PDB entry 6FLQ | electron microscopy, 3.60 A resolution | chains A and B of the 9 polymer chains in the assembly

# Chain A (and B)
Name: DNA-directed RNA polymerase subunit alpha
From: Escherichia coli (strain K12)
Notes: EC 2.7.7.6; chain B of this document is another copy of the same molecule, construct and numbering; everything in this record applies to it too
UniProt: P0A7Z4 (RPOA_ECOLI); numbering as in UniProt (aligned over 1-329)
Sequence (329 residues; numbered 1 to 329; the number before each row is that of its first residue):
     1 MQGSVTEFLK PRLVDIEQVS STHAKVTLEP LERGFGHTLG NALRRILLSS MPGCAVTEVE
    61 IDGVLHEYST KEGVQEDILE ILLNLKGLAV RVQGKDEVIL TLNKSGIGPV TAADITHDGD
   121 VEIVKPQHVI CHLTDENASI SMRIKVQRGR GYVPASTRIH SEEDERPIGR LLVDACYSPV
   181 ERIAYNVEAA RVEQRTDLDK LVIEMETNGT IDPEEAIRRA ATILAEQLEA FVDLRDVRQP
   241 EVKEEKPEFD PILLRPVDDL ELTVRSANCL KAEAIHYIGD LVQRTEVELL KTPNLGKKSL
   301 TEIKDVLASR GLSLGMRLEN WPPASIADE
Disordered / not traced: 1-5, 235-248 (chain B: 1-5, 159-170, 235-248)
Swiss-Prot annotation at these positions:
  - region: Glu-162 to Glu-165 (Required for interaction with Crp at class II promoters)
  - modified residue: Arg-265 (ADP-ribosylarginine), Lys-297 (N6-acetyllysine), Lys-298 (N6-acetyllysine)
  - mutagenesis: Arg-45 (R45C: In rpoA112; temperature-sensitive, blocks RNA polymerase assembly), Glu-162 to Glu-165 (5-fold decrease in CRP-class II promoter-dependent transcription), Glu-165 (E165K: 5-fold decrease in CRP-class II promoter-dependent transcription), Arg-191 (R191C: In rpoA101; temperature-sensitive)

# Interface between chain A and chain B
Pairs across the interface (37; chain A residue first):
  Thr-6(A) / Arg-150(B)
  Phe-8(A) / Ile-223(B)  hydrophobic
  Phe-8(A) / Gln-227(B)
  Lys-10(A) / Glu-226(B)  hydrogen bond (side chain-backbone)
  Lys-10(A) / Glu-229(B)  salt bridge
  Pro-11(A) / Gln-227(B)
  Pro-11(A) / Ala-230(B)
  Leu-28(A) / Phe-231(B)  hydrophobic
  Glu-32(A) / Arg-150(B)  salt bridge
  Phe-35(A) / Ile-46(B)  hydrophobic
  Phe-35(A) / Gln-227(B)
  Thr-38(A) / Arg-45(B)
  Arg-45(A) / Gly-34(B)
  Arg-45(A) / His-37(B)
  Arg-45(A) / Thr-38(B)  hydrogen bond
  Arg-150(A) / Thr-6(B)
  Arg-150(A) / Phe-8(B)
  Arg-150(A) / Glu-32(B)  salt bridge
  Arg-218(A) / Phe-231(B)  hydrogen bond (side chain-backbone)
  Ala-221(A) / Leu-228(B)  hydrophobic
  Ala-221(A) / Phe-231(B)  hydrophobic
  Thr-222(A) / Asp-233(B)
  Ile-223(A) / Phe-8(B)  hydrophobic
  Ile-223(A) / Phe-35(B)  hydrophobic
  Leu-224(A) / Leu-228(B)  hydrophobic
  Gln-227(A) / Phe-8(B)
  Gln-227(A) / Leu-9(B)
  Gln-227(A) / Phe-35(B)
  Leu-228(A) / Leu-39(B)  hydrophobic
  Leu-228(A) / Leu-224(B)  hydrophobic
  Ala-230(A) / Pro-11(B)  hydrophobic
  Phe-231(A) / Leu-28(B)  hydrophobic
  Phe-231(A) / Leu-39(B)  hydrophobic
  Phe-231(A) / Leu-43(B)  hydrophobic
  Phe-231(A) / Arg-218(B)
  Phe-231(A) / Ala-221(B)  hydrophobic
  Asp-233(A) / Arg-218(B)  hydrogen bond (backbone-side chain)
Also at the interface, not in a pair above, chain A (30 interface residues in all): Arg-12, Leu-13, Leu-31, Gly-34, His-37, Leu-39, Ala-42, Ile-46, Ala-225, Val-232
Also at the interface, not in a pair above, chain B (32 interface residues in all): Ala-42, Ser-50, Ile-217, Thr-222, Ala-225, Val-232

# Summary
30 residues of chain A face 32 of chain B across their interface, with 4 hydrogen bonds and 3 salt bridges.
Among the polar pairs are Lys-10(A)/Glu-229(B), Glu-32(A)/Arg-150(B) and Lys-10(A)/Glu-226(B). From UniProt: 6
mutagenesis sites on chain A.
Chain A and chain B are both DNA-directed RNA polymerase subunit alpha (Escherichia coli (strain K12)); the
structure, CryoEM structure of E.coli RNA polymerase paused elongation complex bound to NusA, was determined
by electron microscopy together with 6FLP from the same study.
